Entry 4Y4H (X-ray diffraction, 3.10 A resolution); this record covers chains A and C of the 4 polymer chains in the assembly.

== Chain A ==
Molecule: Antigen-presenting glycoprotein CD1d1
Organism: Mus musculus
Notes: fragment: Ectodomain
UniProtKB: P11609 (CD1D1_MOUSE); residues 1-279 here correspond to UniProt positions 19-297 (UniProt number = residue number + 18)
Sequence (285 residues; numbered 1 to 285; the number before each row is that of its first residue):
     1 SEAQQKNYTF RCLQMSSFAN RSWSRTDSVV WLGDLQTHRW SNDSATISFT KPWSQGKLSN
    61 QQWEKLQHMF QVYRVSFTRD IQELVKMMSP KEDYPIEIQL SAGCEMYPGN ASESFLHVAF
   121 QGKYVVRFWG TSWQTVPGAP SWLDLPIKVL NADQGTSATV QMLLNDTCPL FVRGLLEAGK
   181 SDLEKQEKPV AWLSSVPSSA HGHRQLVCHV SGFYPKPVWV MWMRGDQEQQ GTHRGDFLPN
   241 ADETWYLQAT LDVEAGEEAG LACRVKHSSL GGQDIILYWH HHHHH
Not modelled in the structure: 1-6, 198-203, 280-285
Construct notes: variant His201 (Asp219 in P11609); expression tag (280-285)
Cystine bridges: Cys104-Cys168, Cys208-Cys263
Covalently attached groups: N-acetylglucosamine (NAG) linked to Asn20, Asn42, Asn165
Ligand contacts: gck152 (49X; (1R)-1,5-anhydro-1-{(1E,3S,4S,5R)-4,5-dihydroxy-3-[(8-phenyloctanoyl)amino]nonadec-1-en-1-yl}-D-galactitol): Cys12, Gln14, Phe70, Val72, Tyr73, Ser76, Phe77, Asp80, Ile81, Leu84, Ile98, Leu100, Ala102, Leu116, Val118, Phe120, Val126, Trp133, Trp142, Leu143, Leu150, Asp153, Gly155, Thr156, Val160, Leu163
Curated features (UniProtKB/Swiss-Prot):
  - binding site (a D-galactosylceramide): Asp80, Asp153 to Thr156
  - glycosylation (N-linked (GlcNAc...) asparagine): Asn7, Asn20, Asn42, Asn110, Asn165

== Chain C ==
Molecule: Chimeric TCR Valpha14/Jalpha18 chain (mouse variable domain/ human constant domain)
Organism: Mus musculus, Homo sapiens
Sequence (209 residues; row label = number of the first residue in the row; numbering starts at 0):
     0 MKTQVEQSPQ SLVVRQGENC VLQCNYSVTP DNHLRWFKQD TGKGLVSLTV LVDQKDKTSN
    60 GRYSATLDKD AKHSTLHITA TLLDDTATYI CVVGDRGSAL GRLHFGAGTQ LIVIPDIQNP
   120 DPAVYQLRDS KSSDKSVCLF TDFDSQTNVS QSKDSDVYIT DKCVLDMRSM DFKSNSAVAW
   180 SNKSDFACAN AFNNSIIPED TFFPSPESS
Not modelled in the structure: 0-1, 183, 205-208
Cystine bridges: Cys23-Cys90, Cys137-Cys187
Ligand contacts: gck152 (49X; (1R)-1,5-anhydro-1-{(1E,3S,4S,5R)-4,5-dihydroxy-3-[(8-phenyloctanoyl)amino]nonadec-1-en-1-yl}-D-galactitol): Pro29, Asn31, Asp94, Arg95, Gly96

== Interface between chain A and chain C ==
Residue-residue contacts (15; chain A residue first):
  Ser76(A) with Pro29(C); Arg95(C)
  Arg79(A) with Asp94(C), salt bridge; Arg95(C); Leu99(C), hydrogen bond (side chain-backbone); Gly100(C); Arg101(C)
  Asp80(A) with Arg95(C), salt bridge; Leu99(C)
  Glu83(A) with Leu99(C)
  Leu84(A) with Leu99(C), hydrophobic
  Val149(A) with Ser97(C); Leu99(C), hydrophobic
  Ala152(A) with Gly96(C)
  Asp153(A) with Gly96(C)
Interface residues without a listed pair, chain A (11 interface residues in all): Val72, Met87, Leu150
Interface residues without a listed pair, chain C (10 interface residues in all): Thr28, Ala98

== Overview ==
Chain A and chain C form an interface of 11 and 10 residues respectively; the contacts include 1 hydrogen bond
and 2 salt bridges. Polar pairs include Arg79(A)-Asp94(C), Asp80(A)-Arg95(C) and Arg79(A)-Leu99(C). Gck152 is
bound between chain A and chain C.
Chain A is Antigen-presenting glycoprotein CD1d1 (Mus musculus) and chain C is Chimeric TCR Valpha14/Jalpha18
chain (mouse variable domain/ human constant domain) (Mus musculus, Homo sapiens); the structure, Crystal
structure of the mCD1d/GCK152/iNKTCR ternary complex, was determined by X-ray diffraction.
